Entry 8TES (electron microscopy, 3.27 A resolution); this record covers chains G and U of the 24 polymer chains in the assembly.

[Chain G]
Name: Capsid vertex component 1
From: Human herpesvirus 5 strain AD169
UniProtKB: P16799 (CVC1_HCMVA); residue numbers follow UniProt; this construct covers 1-594
Amino-acid sequence (594 residues; numbered 1 to 594; the number before each row is that of its first residue):
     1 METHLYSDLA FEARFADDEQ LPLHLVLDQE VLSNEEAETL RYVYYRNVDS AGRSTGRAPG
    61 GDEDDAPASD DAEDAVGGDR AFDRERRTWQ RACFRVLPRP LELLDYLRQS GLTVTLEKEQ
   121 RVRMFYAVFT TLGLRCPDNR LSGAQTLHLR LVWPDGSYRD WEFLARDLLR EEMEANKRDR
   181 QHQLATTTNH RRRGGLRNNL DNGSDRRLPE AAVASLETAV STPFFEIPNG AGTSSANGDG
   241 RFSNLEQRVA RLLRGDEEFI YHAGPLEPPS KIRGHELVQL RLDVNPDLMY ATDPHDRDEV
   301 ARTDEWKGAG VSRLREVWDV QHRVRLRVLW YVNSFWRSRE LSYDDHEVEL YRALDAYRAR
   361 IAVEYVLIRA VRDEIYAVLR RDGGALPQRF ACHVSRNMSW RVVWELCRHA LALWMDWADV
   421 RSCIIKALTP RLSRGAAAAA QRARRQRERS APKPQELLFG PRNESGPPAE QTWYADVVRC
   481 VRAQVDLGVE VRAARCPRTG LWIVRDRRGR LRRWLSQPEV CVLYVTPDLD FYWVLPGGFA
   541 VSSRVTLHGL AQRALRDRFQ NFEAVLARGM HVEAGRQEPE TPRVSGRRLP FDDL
Not modelled in the structure: 177-297, 593-594

[Chain U]
Name: Triplex capsid protein 2
From: Human herpesvirus 5 strain AD169
UniProtKB: P16728 (TRX2_HCMVA); numbering as in UniProt (aligned over 1-306)
Amino-acid sequence (306 residues; row label = number of the first residue in the row):
     1 MAAMEANIFC TFDHKLSIAD VGKLTKLVAA VVPIPQRLHL IKHYQLGLHQ FVDHTRGYVR
    61 LRGLLRNMTL TLMRRVEGNQ ILLHVPTHGL LYTVLNTGPV TWEKGDALCV LPPLFHGPLA
   121 RENLLTLGQW ELVLPWIVPM PLALEINQRL LIMGLFSLDR SYEEVKAAVQ QLQTITFRDA
   181 TFTIPDPVID QHLLIDMKTA CLSMSMVANL ASELTMTYVR KLALEDSSML LVKCQELLMR
   241 LDRERSVGEP RTPARPQHVS PDDEIARLSA LFVMLRQLDD LIREQVVFTV CDVSPDNKSA
   301 TCIFKG
Not modelled in the structure: 1-3, 243-253

[Chain G / chain U interface]
Residue-residue contacts - 38 pairs, chain G then chain U:
  Arg86(G) with Ser161(U); Glu164(U), salt bridge
  Arg91(G) with Asp159(U), salt bridge
  Glu563(G) with Ser161(U), hydrogen bond
  Ala564(G) with Ser161(U)
  Val565(G) with Asp159(U); Arg160(U)
  Leu566(G) with Ser157(U); Asp159(U), hydrogen bond (backbone-backbone); Arg160(U), hydrogen bond (backbone-backbone); Tyr162(U); Val165(U), hydrophobic; Ile189(U), hydrophobic
  Ala567(G) with Ile189(U)
  Arg568(G) with Ile189(U); Gln191(U); Leu194(U)
  Gly569(G) with Ile189(U), hydrogen bond (backbone-backbone)
  Met570(G) with Val188(U); Ile189(U), hydrogen bond (backbone-backbone)
  His571(G) with His54(U); Thr55(U), hydrogen bond (side chain-backbone); Tyr162(U), hydrogen bond (backbone-side chain); Val188(U)
  Val572(G) with Ser157(U); Tyr162(U); Val165(U); Val169(U), hydrophobic; Pro187(U); Ile189(U), hydrophobic
  Glu573(G) with Tyr162(U); Gln173(U), hydrogen bond; Pro185(U)
  Ala574(G) with Tyr162(U), hydrophobic
  Arg576(G) with His54(U), hydrogen bond (side chain-backbone); Asp186(U), salt bridge
  Gln577(G) with Thr55(U), hydrogen bond (backbone-side chain)
  Pro579(G) with Thr55(U)
Also at the interface, not in a pair above, chain G (20 interface residues in all): Arg434, Glu578, Glu580
Also at the interface, not in a pair above, chain U (21 interface residues in all): Arg56, Leu158, Glu163

[Summary]
20 residues of chain G and 21 residues of chain U are in contact; the contacts include 10 hydrogen bonds and 3
salt bridges. Polar contacts include Arg86(G)-Glu164(U), Arg91(G)-Asp159(U) and Arg576(G)-Asp186(U).
Here chain G is Capsid vertex component 1 and chain U is Triplex capsid protein 2, both from Human herpesvirus
5 strain AD169. Entry 8TES (Human cytomegalovirus portal vertex, virion configuration 2 (VC2)) was determined
by electron microscopy together with 8TEP, 8TET, 8TEU and 8TEW from the same study.
